5CR0 - chains A and P of the 3 polymer chains in the assembly; structure by X-ray diffraction, 2.75 A resolution.

[Chain A]
Protein: DNA polymerase lambda
From: Homo sapiens
Notes: EC 2.7.7.7
UniProt: Q9UGP5 (DPOLL_HUMAN); numbering as in UniProt (aligned over 242-575)
Chain sequence (334 residues; row label = number of the first residue in the row):
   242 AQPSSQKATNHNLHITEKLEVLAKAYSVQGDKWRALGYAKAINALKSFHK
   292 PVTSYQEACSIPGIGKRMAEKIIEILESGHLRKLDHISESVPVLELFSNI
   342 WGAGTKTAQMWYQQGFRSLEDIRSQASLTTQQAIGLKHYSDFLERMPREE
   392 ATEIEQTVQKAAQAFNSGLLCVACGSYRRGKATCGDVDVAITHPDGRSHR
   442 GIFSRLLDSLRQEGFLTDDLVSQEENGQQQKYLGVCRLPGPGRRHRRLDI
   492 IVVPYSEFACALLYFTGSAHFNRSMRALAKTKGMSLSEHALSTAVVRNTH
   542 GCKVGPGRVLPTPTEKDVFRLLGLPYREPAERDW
Unresolved in the structure: 242-329
Construct notes: engineered mutation Ala-431 (Leu in Q9UGP5)

[Chain P]
Molecule: 6-nt DNA strand
Sequence (6 nucleotides; each row starts with the number of its first residue):
     1 CAGTAC

[Interface between chain A and chain P]
Residue-residue contacts (29; chain A residue first):
  Ile-341(A) with DT4(P), phosphate contact
  Trp-342(A) with DT4(P), phosphate contact; DA5(P), hydrogen bond to the phosphate
  Gly-343(A) with DG3(P), sugar contact; DT4(P), hydrogen bond to the phosphate
  Ala-344(A) with DG3(P), phosphate contact; DT4(P), phosphate contact
  Gly-345(A) with DG3(P), hydrogen bond to the phosphate
  Thr-346(A) with DG3(P), hydrogen bond to the phosphate
  Lys-347(A) with DA2(P), phosphate contact; DG3(P), hydrogen bond to the phosphate
  Thr-348(A) with DA2(P), phosphate contact; DG3(P), hydrogen bond to the phosphate
  Gly-416(A) with DC6(P), phosphate contact
  Arg-420(A) with DC6(P), hydrogen bond to the phosphate
  Asp-427(A) with DC6(P), phosphate contact
  Asp-429(A) with DA5(P), phosphate contact; DC6(P), sugar contact
  Lys-472(A) with DA5(P), sugar contact
  Leu-474(A) with DA5(P), sugar contact
  Arg-488(A) with DA5(P), salt bridge to the phosphate
  Asp-490(A) with DA5(P), sugar contact
  Tyr-505(A) with DA5(P), hydrogen bond to the base; DC6(P), sugar contact
  Phe-506(A) with DC6(P), phosphate contact
  Thr-507(A) with DC6(P), phosphate contact
  Gly-508(A) with DC6(P), sugar contact
  Ala-510(A) with DC6(P), base contact
  Asn-513(A) with DC6(P), hydrogen bond to the base
Also at the interface, not in a pair above, chain A (24 interface residues in all): Ser-509, Arg-514

[In short]
The interface between chain A and chain P involves 24 residues on one side and 5 on the other; the contacts
include 9 hydrogen bonds and 1 salt bridge. Polar contacts include Tyr-505(A)/DA5(P), Asn-513(A)/DC6(P) and
Trp-342(A)/DA5(P).
Here chain A is DNA polymerase lambda (Homo sapiens) and chain P is a 6-nt DNA strand. Entry 5CR0 (Human DNA
polymerase lambda L431A mutant- MgdCTP binary and complex with 6 paired DNA) was determined by X-ray
diffraction (same publication as 4XQ8, 4XRH, 5CA7, 5CHG, 5CJ7, 5CWR, 5DDM and 5DKW).
